Entry 1E4E (X-ray diffraction, 2.50 A resolution); this record covers chains A and B.

Chain A:
Molecule: Vancomycin/teicoplanin A-type resistance protein vana
From: Enterococcus faecium
Notes: EC 6.1.2.1
UniProtKB: P25051 (VANA_ENTFC); residues 1-343 here = UniProt positions 1-343
Chain sequence (343 residues; row label = number of the first residue in the row):
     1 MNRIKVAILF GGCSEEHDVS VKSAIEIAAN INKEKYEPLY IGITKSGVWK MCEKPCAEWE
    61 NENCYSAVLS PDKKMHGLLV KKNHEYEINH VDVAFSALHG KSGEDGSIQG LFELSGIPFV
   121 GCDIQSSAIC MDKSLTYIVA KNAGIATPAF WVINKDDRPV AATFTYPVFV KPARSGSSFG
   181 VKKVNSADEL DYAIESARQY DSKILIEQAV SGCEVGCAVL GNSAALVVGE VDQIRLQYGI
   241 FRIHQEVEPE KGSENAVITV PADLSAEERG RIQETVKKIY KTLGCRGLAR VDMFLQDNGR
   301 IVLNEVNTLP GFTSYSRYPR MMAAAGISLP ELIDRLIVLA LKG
Unresolved in the structure: 1, 343
Differences from the reference sequence: conflict Glu62 (Asp in P25051), Val276 (Ala in P25051), Thr282 (Ala in P25051), Ser328 (Ala in P25051)
Disulfides: Cys52-Cys64
Ion coordination: Mg2+ site 1: Glu305 (together with ADP)
Ligand contacts:
  - ADP (adenosine-5'-diphosphate): Lys133, Phe169, Lys171, Ser175, Gly176, Ser177, Ser178, Phe179, Val181, Glu207, Gln208, Ala209, Val210, Glu214, Leu236, Ile240, Phe241, Phe294, Asn304, Glu305, Asn307
  - PHY (1(S)-aminoethyl-(2-carboxypropyl)phosphoryl-phosphinic acid): Glu16, Val19, His99, Glu104, Gly176, Ser177, Ser178, Phe241, Ile243, His244, Arg290, Asp292, Glu305, Asn307, Pro310, Gly311, Ser316, Arg317, Tyr318
Swiss-Prot annotation at these positions:
  - binding site (ATP): Lys133, Phe169 to Lys171, Ser177, Ser178, Glu207 to Glu214, Phe241, Asn304, Glu305
  - binding site (substrate): His244
  - binding site (Mg(2+)): Glu305, Asn307
What the authors report for this chain:
  - binding site for PHY: Glu16, Val19, His99, Ser177, His244, Arg290, Gly311, Ser316, Tyr318
  - contacts within the chain: Glu16-Ser177 (hydrogen bond)
  - binding site for ADP: Phe169, Phe294
  - Mg2+ coordination through a water molecule: Ser175, Asn304
  - Mg2+ coordination: Glu305, Asn307
  - mutagenesis - H244A: unchanged catalytic activity on alanine substrate (citing earlier work)
  - mutagenesis - H244A (2-fold): decreased catalytic activity on lactate (citing earlier work)
  - catalytic residues: His244 (proposed by the authors, not directly observed)
  - specificity-determining residues: His244 (proposed by the authors, not directly observed)

Chain B:
Molecule: Vancomycin/teicoplanin A-type resistance protein vana
From: Enterococcus faecium
Notes: EC 6.1.2.1
UniProtKB: P25051 (VANA_ENTFC); residues 1-343 here = UniProt positions 1-343
Chain sequence (343 residues; numbered 1 to 343; the number before each row is that of its first residue):
     1 MNRIKVAILF GGCSEEHDVS VKSAIEIAAN INKEKYEPLY IGITKSGVWK MCEKPCAEWE
    61 NENCYSAVLS PDKKMHGLLV KKNHEYEINH VDVAFSALHG KSGEDGSIQG LFELSGIPFV
   121 GCDIQSSAIC MDKSLTYIVA KNAGIATPAF WVINKDDRPV AATFTYPVFV KPARSGSSFG
   181 VKKVNSADEL DYAIESARQY DSKILIEQAV SGCEVGCAVL GNSAALVVGE VDQIRLQYGI
   241 FRIHQEVEPE KGSENAVITV PADLSAEERG RIQETVKKIY KTLGCRGLAR VDMFLQDRGR
   301 IVLNEVNTLP GFTSYSRYPR MMAAAGISLP ELIDRLIVLA LKG
Unresolved in the structure: 1, 342-343
Differences from the reference sequence: conflict Glu62 (Asp in P25051), Val276 (Ala in P25051), Thr282 (Ala in P25051), Arg298 (Asn in P25051), Ser328 (Ala in P25051)
Disulfides: Cys52-Cys64
Ion coordination: Mg2+ site 1: Glu305 (together with ADP)
Ligand contacts:
  - ADP (adenosine-5'-diphosphate): Lys133, Phe169, Lys171, Ser175, Gly176, Ser177, Ser178, Phe179, Val181, Glu207, Gln208, Ala209, Val210, Glu214, Leu236, Ile240, Phe241, Phe294, Asn304, Glu305, Asn307
  - PHY (1(S)-aminoethyl-(2-carboxypropyl)phosphoryl-phosphinic acid): Glu16, Val19, His99, Gly176, Ser177, Ser178, Phe241, Ile243, His244, Arg290, Asp292, Glu305, Asn307, Pro310, Gly311, Ser316, Arg317
Swiss-Prot annotation at these positions:
  - binding site (ATP): Lys133, Phe169 to Lys171, Ser177, Ser178, Glu207 to Glu214, Phe241, Asn304, Glu305
  - binding site (substrate): His244
  - binding site (Mg(2+)): Glu305, Asn307

Interface between chain A and chain B:
Pairs across the interface - 59 pairs, chain A then chain B:
  Ser46(A) - Lys73(B)
  Gly47(A) - Asp72(B)
  Gly47(A) - Lys73(B)  hydrogen bond (backbone-backbone)
  Val48(A) - Asp72(B)
  Val48(A) - Lys74(B)
  Trp49(A) - Pro71(B)  hydrophobic
  Trp49(A) - Asp72(B)  hydrogen bond (backbone-side chain)
  Ser66(A) - Met75(B)
  Val68(A) - Ser70(B)
  Val68(A) - Pro71(B)
  Val68(A) - Asp72(B)
  Val68(A) - Leu79(B)  hydrophobic
  Leu69(A) - Pro71(B)
  Ser70(A) - Val68(B)
  Pro71(A) - Trp49(B)  hydrogen bond (backbone-side chain)
  Pro71(A) - Val68(B)
  Pro71(A) - Leu69(B)
  Asp72(A) - Gly47(B)
  Asp72(A) - Val48(B)
  Asp72(A) - Trp49(B)  hydrogen bond (side chain-backbone)
  Asp72(A) - Val68(B)
  Lys73(A) - Cys13(B)
  Lys73(A) - Ser46(B)
  Lys73(A) - Gly47(B)  hydrogen bond (backbone-backbone)
  Met75(A) - Ser66(B)
  Met75(A) - Tyr86(B)
  Leu79(A) - Val68(B)  hydrophobic
  Glu85(A) - Glu85(B)
  Tyr86(A) - Met75(B)
  Tyr86(A) - Leu79(B)  hydrophobic
  Tyr86(A) - Tyr86(B)  hydrophobic
  Ser102(A) - Leu114(B)
  Asp105(A) - Ile124(B)
  Ser107(A) - Gly110(B)  hydrogen bond (side chain-backbone)
  Ser107(A) - Glu113(B)
  Ser107(A) - Leu114(B)
  Ser107(A) - Ile124(B)
  Gly110(A) - Ser107(B)  hydrogen bond (backbone-side chain)
  Leu111(A) - Pro71(B)  hydrophobic
  Glu113(A) - Ser107(B)
  Leu114(A) - Ser102(B)
  Leu114(A) - Ser107(B)
  Leu114(A) - Ile108(B)  hydrophobic
  Leu114(A) - Leu111(B)  hydrophobic
  Ile124(A) - Asp105(B)
  Ile124(A) - Ser107(B)
  Ile124(A) - Ile124(B)  hydrophobic
  Gln125(A) - Ala128(B)
  Gln125(A) - Asp132(B)  hydrogen bond
  Gln125(A) - Arg174(B)  hydrogen bond
  Ala128(A) - Gln125(B)
  Ile129(A) - Leu135(B)  hydrophobic
  Asp132(A) - Gln125(B)
  Leu135(A) - Val139(B)  hydrophobic
  Ile138(A) - Asn142(B)
  Val139(A) - Leu135(B)  hydrophobic
  Asn142(A) - Ile138(B)
  Arg174(A) - Gln125(B)
  Ser223(A) - Lys155(B)
Other interface residues (no listed pair), chain A (39 interface residues in all): Cys13, Lys74, Ile88, Gly106, Ile108, Lys203
Other interface residues (no listed pair), chain B (40 interface residues in all): Ile88, Gly106, Ile129, Lys141, Lys203

Overview:
39 residues of chain A and 40 residues of chain B are in contact, with 9 hydrogen bonds. Among the polar pairs
are Trp49(A)-Asp72(B), Pro71(A)-Trp49(B) and Asp72(A)-Trp49(B). Ligands of chain A: ADP and compound PHY. The
paper reports the catalytic residue His244(A); H244A of chain A reduces catalytic activity on lactate.
Here chain A is Vancomycin/teicoplanin A-type resistance protein vana and chain B is Vancomycin/teicoplanin
A-type resistance protein vana, both from Enterococcus faecium. Entry 1E4E (D-alanyl-D-lacate ligase) was
determined by X-ray diffraction.
